Entry 8B9B (electron microscopy, 3.50 A resolution); this record covers chains 3 and Q of the 23 polymer chains in the assembly.

[Chain 3]
Molecule: DNA replication licensing factor MCM3
From: Saccharomyces cerevisiae
Notes: EC 3.6.4.12
UniProtKB: P24279 (MCM3_YEAST); numbering as in UniProt (aligned over 1-971)
Amino-acid sequence (1009 residues; numbered -37 to 971; the number before each row is that of its first residue; numbers below 1 keep their minus sign (Met-37 is residue -37)):
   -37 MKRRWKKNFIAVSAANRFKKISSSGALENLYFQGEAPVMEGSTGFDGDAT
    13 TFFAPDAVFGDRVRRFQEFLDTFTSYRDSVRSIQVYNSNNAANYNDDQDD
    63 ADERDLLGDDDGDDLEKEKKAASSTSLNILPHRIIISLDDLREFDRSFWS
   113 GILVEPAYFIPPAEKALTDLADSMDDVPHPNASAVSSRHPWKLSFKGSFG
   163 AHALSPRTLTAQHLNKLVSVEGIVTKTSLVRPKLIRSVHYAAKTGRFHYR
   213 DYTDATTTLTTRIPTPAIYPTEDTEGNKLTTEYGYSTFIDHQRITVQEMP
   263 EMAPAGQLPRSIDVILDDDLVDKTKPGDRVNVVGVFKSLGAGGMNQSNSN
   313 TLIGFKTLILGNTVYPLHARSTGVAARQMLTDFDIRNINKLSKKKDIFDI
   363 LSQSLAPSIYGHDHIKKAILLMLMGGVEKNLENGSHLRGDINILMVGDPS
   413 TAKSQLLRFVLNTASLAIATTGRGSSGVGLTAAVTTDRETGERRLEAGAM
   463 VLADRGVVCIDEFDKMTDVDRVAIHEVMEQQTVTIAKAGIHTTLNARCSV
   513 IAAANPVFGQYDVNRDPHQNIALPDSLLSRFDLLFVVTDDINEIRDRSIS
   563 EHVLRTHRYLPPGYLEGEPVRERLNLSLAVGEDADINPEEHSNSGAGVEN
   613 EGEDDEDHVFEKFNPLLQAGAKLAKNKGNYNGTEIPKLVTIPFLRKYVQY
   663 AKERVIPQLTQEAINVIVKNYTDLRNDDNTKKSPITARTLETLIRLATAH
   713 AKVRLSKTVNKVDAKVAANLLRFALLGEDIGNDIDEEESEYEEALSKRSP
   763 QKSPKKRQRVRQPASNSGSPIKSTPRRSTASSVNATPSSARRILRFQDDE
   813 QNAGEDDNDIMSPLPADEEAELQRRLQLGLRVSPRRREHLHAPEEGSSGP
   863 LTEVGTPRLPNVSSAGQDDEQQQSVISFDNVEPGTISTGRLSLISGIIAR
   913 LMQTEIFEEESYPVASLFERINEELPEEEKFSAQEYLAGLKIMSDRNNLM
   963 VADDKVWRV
Unresolved in the structure: -37 to 17, 56-89, 332-337, 449-454, 583-647, 742-971
Sequence notes: initiating methionine (-37); expression tag (-36 to 0)
Small-molecule neighbours:
  - AMP-PNP (ANP; phosphoaminophosphonic acid-adenylate ester), molecule 1: Ser370, Ile371, Tyr372, Asp410, Pro411, Ser412, Thr413, Ala414, Lys415, Ser416, Gln417, Asn517, Ile561, Val565
  - AMP-PNP (ANP), molecule 2: Glu491, Gln492, Ser538, Arg542, Ala699, Arg700, Glu703
Swiss-Prot annotation at these positions:
  - motif: Ser541 to Asp544 (Arginine finger)
  - binding site (ATP): Gly409 to Ser416
  - modified residue: Ser761 (Phosphoserine), Ser777 (Phosphoserine), Ser781 (Phosphoserine), Thr868 (Phosphothreonine)
  - mutagenesis: Lys415 (K415A: No effect on MCM2-7 complex helicase activity. Loss of MCM2-7 complex helicase activity; when associated with MCM5 A-422. Reduces MCM2-7 complex helicase activity ...)

[Chain Q]
Molecule: Leading strand DNA
Sequence (84 nucleotides; numbered 2 to 85; the number before each row is that of its first residue):
     2 TAGAGTAGGAAGTGAGGTAAGTGATTAGAGAATTGGAGAGTGTGTTTTTT
    52 TTTTTTTTTTTTTTTTTTTTTTTTTTTTTTTTTT
Unresolved in the structure: 2-25, 49-52, 65-85

[Chain 3 / chain Q interface]
Residue-residue contacts (9; chain 3 residue first):
  Ser438(3) - DT62(Q)  hydrogen bond to the phosphate
  Val440(3) - DT61(Q)  phosphate contact
  Val440(3) - DT62(Q)  phosphate contact
  Ala445(3) - DT61(Q)  phosphate contact
  Val446(3) - DT61(Q)  hydrogen bond to the phosphate
  Lys499(3) - DT60(Q)  phosphate contact
  Lys499(3) - DT61(Q)  salt bridge to the phosphate
  Ala500(3) - DT59(Q)  phosphate contact
  Ala500(3) - DT60(Q)  hydrogen bond to the phosphate
Also at the interface, not in a pair above, chain 3 (8 interface residues in all): Gly441, Arg455

[Overview]
8 residues of chain 3 and 4 residues of chain Q are in contact; the contacts include 3 hydrogen bonds and 1
salt bridge. Polar contacts include Ser438(3)-DT62(Q), Val446(3)-DT61(Q) and Ala500(3)-DT60(Q). Ligands of
chain 3: AMP-PNP.
Chain 3 is DNA replication licensing factor MCM3 (Saccharomyces cerevisiae) and chain Q is Leading strand DNA;
the structure, S. cerevisiae replisome + Ctf4, bound by pol alpha. Complex engaged with a fork DNA substrate
..., was determined by electron microscopy together with 8B9A and 8B9C from the same study.
